7PV4 - chains A and B of the 12 polymer chains in the assembly; structure by electron microscopy, 2.80 A resolution.

== Chain A (and B) ==
Protein: Connector protein
Organism: Clostridium phage phiCPV4
Notes: chain B of this document is another copy of the same molecule, construct and numbering; everything in this record applies to it too
UniProtKB: I3PV47 (I3PV47_9CAUD); residues 15-315 here correspond to UniProt positions 1-301 (UniProt number = residue number - 14)
Amino-acid sequence (301 residues; row label = number of the first residue in the row):
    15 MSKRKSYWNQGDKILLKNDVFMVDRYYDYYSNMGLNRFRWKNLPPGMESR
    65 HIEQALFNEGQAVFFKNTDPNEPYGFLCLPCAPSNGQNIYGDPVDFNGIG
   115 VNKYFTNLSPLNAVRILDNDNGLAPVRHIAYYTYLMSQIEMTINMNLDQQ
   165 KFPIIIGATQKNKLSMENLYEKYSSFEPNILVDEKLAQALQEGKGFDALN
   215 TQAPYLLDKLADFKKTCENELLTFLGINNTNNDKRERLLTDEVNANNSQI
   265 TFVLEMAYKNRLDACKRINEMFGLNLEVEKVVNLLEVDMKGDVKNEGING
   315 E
Unresolved in the structure: 15-27, 243-260, 302-315

== Chain A / chain B interface ==
Contacting residue pairs - 95 pairs, chain A then chain B:
  Asp38(A) with Arg141(B), salt bridge
  Arg39(A) with Leu137(B); Arg141(B); His142(B); Tyr145(B)
  Tyr40(A) with Phe238(B), hydrophobic
  Asp42(A) with Asn135(B); Leu137(B)
  Tyr43(A) with Thr237(B); Phe238(B), hydrophobic; Val267(B)
  Ser45(A) with Asn135(B)
  Asn46(A) with Asn133(B), hydrogen bond; Asp134(B), hydrogen bond (side chain-backbone); Asn135(B), hydrogen bond (side chain-backbone); Met270(B)
  Met47(A) with Phe266(B), hydrophobic; Met270(B), hydrophobic
  Asn50(A) with Asp134(B), hydrogen bond; Met270(B); Lys273(B), hydrogen bond
  Met61(A) with Tyr104(B)
  Arg64(A) with Asp106(B), salt bridge
  His65(A) with Tyr104(B); Asp106(B), salt bridge
  Gln68(A) with Tyr104(B), hydrogen bond (side chain-backbone)
  Tyr88(A) with Asn102(B); Ile103(B), hydrophobic
  Leu91(A) with Ile103(B), hydrophobic; Tyr104(B)
  Cys92(A) with Tyr104(B)
  Leu93(A) with Tyr104(B), hydrophobic
  Gly114(A) with Ile103(B)
  Val115(A) with Gln101(B); Asn102(B); Ile103(B), hydrogen bond (backbone-backbone); Gly105(B)
  Glu154(A) with Tyr145(B)
  Ile157(A) with Phe227(B), hydrophobic
  Asn158(A) with Tyr145(B), hydrogen bond; Tyr148(B); Leu149(B)
  Leu161(A) with Gln152(B); Thr156(B)
  Gln164(A) with Leu220(B)
  Lys165(A) with Gln152(B), hydrogen bond; Thr156(B); Gln163(B), hydrogen bond (backbone-side chain)
  Pro167(A) with Gln163(B); Ala217(B), hydrophobic
  Ile168(A) with Asn214(B)
  Ile170(A) with Thr215(B)
  Thr173(A) with Glu198(B), hydrogen bond; Lys199(B)
  Lys175(A) with Glu198(B)
  Asn176(A) with Val196(B); Asp197(B), hydrogen bond; Glu198(B), hydrogen bond (side chain-backbone)
  Ser179(A) with Val196(B)
  Met180(A) with Leu195(B), hydrophobic
  Leu183(A) with Ile169(B), hydrophobic; Asn193(B)
  Tyr184(A) with Phe166(B)
  Lys186(A) with Glu191(B), salt bridge
  Tyr187(A) with Lys165(B), hydrogen bond (backbone-side chain); Phe190(B); Glu191(B), hydrogen bond (side chain-backbone)
  Ser188(A) with Asp162(B), hydrogen bond; Phe166(B)
  Ser189(A) with Asn32(B); Asp162(B), hydrogen bond (backbone-side chain)
  Phe190(A) with Asn32(B); Asn158(B); Met159(B), hydrophobic; Asp162(B), hydrogen bond (backbone-side chain)
  Leu200(A) with Lys199(B), hydrogen bond (backbone-side chain)
  Ala203(A) with Lys199(B)
  Lys208(A) with Asp197(B), salt bridge; Lys199(B); Leu200(B); Asp211(B), salt bridge
  Gly209(A) with Lys199(B)
  Phe210(A) with Leu195(B), hydrophobic; Asp197(B)
  Tyr219(A) with Lys223(B), hydrogen bond (side chain-backbone); Phe227(B)
  Leu221(A) with Phe227(B), hydrophobic
  Ala225(A) with Thr230(B)
  Lys228(A) with Tyr146(B); Glu234(B), salt bridge
  Leu298(A) with Phe266(B), hydrophobic; Glu269(B); Lys273(B)
  Leu299(A) with Glu269(B); Tyr272(B), hydrophobic
Interface residues without a listed pair, chain A (61 interface residues in all): Val34, Phe35, Leu49, Phe90, Lys117, Asn193, Ala201, Gly207, Gln216, Ile241
Interface residues without a listed pair, chain B (61 interface residues in all): Lys31, Ile153, Met155, Pro192, Ile194, Leu213, Pro218, Leu224, Lys294

== Overview ==
The chain A/chain B interface involves 61 residues from each chain, with 20 hydrogen bonds and 7 salt bridges.
Among the polar pairs are Asp38(A)-Arg141(B), Arg64(A)-Asp106(B) and His65(A)-Asp106(B).
Chain A and chain B are both Connector protein (Clostridium phage phiCPV4); the structure, PhiCPV4
bacteriophage Portal Protein, was determined by electron microscopy together with 7PV2 from the same study.
